4FF2 - chains A and C; structure by X-ray diffraction, 2.00 A resolution.

== Chain A ==
Protein: Virion RNA polymerase
From: Enterobacteria phage N4
UniProt: Q859P9 (Q859P9_BPN4); residues 1-1106 here correspond to UniProt positions 998-2103 (UniProt number = residue number + 997)
Amino-acid sequence (1118 residues; each row starts with the number of its first residue; numbers below 1 keep their minus sign (Met-11 is residue -11)):
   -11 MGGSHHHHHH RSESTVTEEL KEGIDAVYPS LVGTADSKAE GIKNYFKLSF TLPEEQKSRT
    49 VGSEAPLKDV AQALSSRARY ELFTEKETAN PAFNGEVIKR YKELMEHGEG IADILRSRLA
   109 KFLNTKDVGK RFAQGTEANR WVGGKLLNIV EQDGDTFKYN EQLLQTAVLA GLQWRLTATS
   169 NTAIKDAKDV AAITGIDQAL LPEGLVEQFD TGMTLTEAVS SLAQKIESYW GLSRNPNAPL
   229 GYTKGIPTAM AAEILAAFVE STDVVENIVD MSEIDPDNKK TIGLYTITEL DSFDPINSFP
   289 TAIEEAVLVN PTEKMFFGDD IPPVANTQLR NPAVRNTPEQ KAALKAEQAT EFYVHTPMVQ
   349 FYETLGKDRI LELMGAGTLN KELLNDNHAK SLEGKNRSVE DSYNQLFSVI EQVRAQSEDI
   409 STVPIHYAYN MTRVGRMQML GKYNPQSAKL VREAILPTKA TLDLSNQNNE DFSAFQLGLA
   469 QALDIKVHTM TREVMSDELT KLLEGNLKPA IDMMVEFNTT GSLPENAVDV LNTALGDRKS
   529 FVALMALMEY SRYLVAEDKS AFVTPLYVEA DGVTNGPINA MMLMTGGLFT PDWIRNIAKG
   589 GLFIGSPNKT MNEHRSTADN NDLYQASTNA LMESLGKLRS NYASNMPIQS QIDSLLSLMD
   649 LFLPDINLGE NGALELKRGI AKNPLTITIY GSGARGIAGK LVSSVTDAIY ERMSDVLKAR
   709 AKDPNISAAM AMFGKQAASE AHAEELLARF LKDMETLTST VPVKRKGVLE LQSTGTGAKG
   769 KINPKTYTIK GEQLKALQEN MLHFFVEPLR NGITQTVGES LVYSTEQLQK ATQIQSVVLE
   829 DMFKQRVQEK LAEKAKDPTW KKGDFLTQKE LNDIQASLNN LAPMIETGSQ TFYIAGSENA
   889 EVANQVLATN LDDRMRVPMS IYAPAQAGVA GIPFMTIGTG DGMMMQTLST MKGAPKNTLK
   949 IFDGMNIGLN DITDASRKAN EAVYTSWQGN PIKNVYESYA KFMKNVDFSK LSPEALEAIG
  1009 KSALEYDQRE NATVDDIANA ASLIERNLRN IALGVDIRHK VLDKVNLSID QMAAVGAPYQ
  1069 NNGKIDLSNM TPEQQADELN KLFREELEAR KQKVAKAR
Unresolved in the structure: -11 to 5, 1101-1106
Differences from the reference sequence: expression tag (-11 to 0)
Bound ions: Mn2+: Asp559, Gly560, Asp951 (together with ATP)
Small-molecule neighbours:
  - guanosine-5'-monophosphate (5GP): Arg424, Lys437, Arg440, Ile925, Ile949, Phe950, Asp951
  - ATP (adenosine-5'-triphosphate): Arg424, Asp559, Gly560, Val561, Thr562, Asn563, Gly564, Pro565, Tyr612, Arg666, Lys670, Asn671, Thr674, Ile675, Tyr678, Ile925, Asp951
UniProt features mapped onto this chain:
  - binding site (ATP): Lys437 to Arg440, Asp559 to Gly564, Lys670, Asn671
  - binding site (Mg(2+)): Asp559, Asp951
From the paper describing this entry:
  - conformationally variable residues (order/disorder transition, side-chain flip): Asp559, Tyr612, Arg666, Lys670, Tyr678
  - binding site for ATP: Tyr612, Arg666, Lys670
  - Mn2+ coordination: Asp559
  - catalytic residues: Tyr612 (proposed by the authors, not directly observed)

== Chain C ==
Molecule: Bacteriophage N4 P2 promoter
Sequence (36 nucleotides; each row starts with the number of its first residue; numbers below 1 keep their minus sign (DT-10 is residue -10)):
   -10 TGCCTCCCAG GCATTCAAAA GAAGCGGAGC TTCTTC
Unresolved in the structure: -10 to 2, 23-25

== Interface between chain A and chain C ==
Contacting residue pairs - 61 pairs, chain A then chain C:
  Lys114(A) with DG15(C), hydrogen bond to the base; DG16(C), base contact
  Arg119(A) with DG16(C), hydrogen bond to the base
  Trp129(A) with DG16(C), stacking on the base; DA17(C), phosphate contact
  Ala171(A) with DA7(C), base contact; DA8(C), base contact
  Lys173(A) with DA9(C), base contact
  Asp174(A) with DA6(C), hydrogen bond to the base
  Lys176(A) with DC5(C), phosphate contact
  Asp177(A) with DA9(C), hydrogen bond to the base
  Ile181(A) with DA9(C), base contact
  Thr202(A) with DA9(C), hydrogen bond to the base
  Leu203(A) with DA11(C), phosphate contact
  Thr204(A) with DA8(C), base contact; DA9(C), sugar contact
  Glu205(A) with DA8(C), base contact; DA9(C), base contact
  Ser208(A) with DA8(C), base contact
  Lys267(A) with DG10(C), hydrogen bond to the base; DC22(C), base contact
  Lys268(A) with DG10(C), salt bridge to the phosphate
  Thr269(A) with DG10(C), hydrogen bond to the base; DA11(C), hydrogen bond to the sugar
  Ile270(A) with DG10(C), phosphate contact
  Gly271(A) with DG10(C), phosphate contact; DA11(C), hydrogen bond to the phosphate
  Arg318(A) with DA7(C), salt bridge to the phosphate
  Arg421(A) with DA7(C), salt bridge to the phosphate
  Val422(A) with DA6(C), sugar contact
  Ile675(A) with DT4(C), base contact
  Tyr678(A) with DT4(C), base contact
  Gly679(A) with DT4(C), sugar contact
  Ser680(A) with DT4(C), hydrogen bond to the sugar
  Gly681(A) with DT3(C), phosphate contact; DT4(C), hydrogen bond to the phosphate
  Lys688(A) with DT4(C), hydrogen bond to the base
  Gln817(A) with DT3(C), base contact
  Gln821(A) with DT3(C), base contact
  Lys849(A) with DA17(C), salt bridge to the phosphate
  Lys850(A) with DA17(C), phosphate contact; DG18(C), salt bridge to the phosphate
  Glu886(A) with DA8(C), sugar contact
  Ala888(A) with DA9(C), hydrogen bond to the phosphate
  Glu889(A) with DA9(C), phosphate contact
  Asp901(A) with DC14(C), hydrogen bond to the base; DG15(C), hydrogen bond to the base
  Arg902(A) with DA12(C), salt bridge to the phosphate; DG13(C), salt bridge to the phosphate
  Arg904(A) with DA12(C), hydrogen bond to the base; DG13(C), hydrogen bond to the base; DC14(C), base contact; DG18(C), base contact
  Gly916(A) with DT3(C), base contact
  Val917(A) with DT3(C), base contact; DT4(C), phosphate contact
  Ala918(A) with DC5(C), sugar contact
  Pro921(A) with DC5(C), sugar contact
  Phe922(A) with DC5(C), phosphate contact; DA6(C), phosphate contact
  Ile925(A) with DC5(C), base contact
Interface residues without a listed pair, chain A (55 interface residues in all): Val116, Arg128, Asn169, Gln186, Ile256, Leu317, Asn671, Arg683, Asn887, Asp900, Met903

== Overview ==
The interface between chain A and chain C involves 55 residues on one side and 17 on the other; the contacts
include 17 hydrogen bonds, 7 salt bridges and 1 aromatic stacking contact. Polar pairs include
Lys114(A)-DG15(C), Arg119(A)-DG16(C) and Asp174(A)-DA6(C). From the paper: the catalytic residue Tyr612(A); a
binding site for ATP at Tyr612(A), Arg666(A) and Lys670(A).
Here chain A is Virion RNA polymerase (Enterobacteria phage N4) and chain C is Bacteriophage N4 P2 promoter.
Entry 4FF2 (N4 mini-vRNAP transcription initiation complex, 2 min after soaking GTP, ATP and Mn) was
determined by X-ray diffraction, deposited together with 4FF1, 4FF3 and 4FF4.
